Entry 7A8W (X-ray diffraction, 2.15 A resolution); this record covers chains AAA and BBB of the 3 polymer chains in the assembly.

# Chain AAA (and BBB)
Protein: NBS-LRR class disease resistance protein
Source organism: Oryza sativa subsp. japonica
Notes: chain BBB of this document is another copy of the same molecule, construct and numbering; everything in this record applies to it too
Reference sequence: D5L9G5 (D5L9G5_ORYSJ); numbering as in UniProt (aligned over 183-261)
Sequence (81 residues; each row starts with the number of its first residue):
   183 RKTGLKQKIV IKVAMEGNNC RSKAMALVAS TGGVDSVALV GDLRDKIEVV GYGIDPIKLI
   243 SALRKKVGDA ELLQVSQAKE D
Not modelled in the structure: 183-185, 199-200, 260-263 (chain BBB: 183-185, 198-200, 263)
Construct notes: expression tag (262-263)

# Interface between chain AAA and chain BBB
Residue-residue contacts (21):
  Ser-204(AAA) / Ser-212(BBB)
  Met-207(AAA) / Ala-211(BBB)
  Met-207(AAA) / Asp-217(BBB)
  Ala-208(AAA) / Ala-208(BBB)
  Ala-211(AAA) / Met-207(BBB)
  Ala-211(AAA) / Ala-211(BBB)  hydrophobic
  Ser-212(AAA) / Ser-204(BBB)
  Val-216(AAA) / Leu-221(BBB)
  Asp-217(AAA) / Met-207(BBB)
  Asp-217(AAA) / Ala-220(BBB)
  Asp-217(AAA) / Leu-221(BBB)  hydrogen bond (backbone-backbone)
  Asp-217(AAA) / Arg-226(BBB)  salt bridge
  Ser-218(AAA) / Val-219(BBB)
  Ser-218(AAA) / Ala-220(BBB)
  Val-219(AAA) / Ser-218(BBB)
  Val-219(AAA) / Val-219(BBB)  hydrogen bond (backbone-backbone)
  Ala-220(AAA) / Asp-217(BBB)
  Ala-220(AAA) / Ser-218(BBB)
  Leu-221(AAA) / Val-216(BBB)
  Leu-221(AAA) / Asp-217(BBB)  hydrogen bond (backbone-backbone)
  Arg-226(AAA) / Asp-217(BBB)  salt bridge
Interface residues without a listed pair, chain AAA (13 interface residues in all): Thr-213

# Overview
The interface between chain AAA and chain BBB involves 13 residues on one side and 12 on the other; the
contacts include 3 hydrogen bonds and 2 salt bridges. Polar pairs include Asp-217(AAA)/Arg-226(BBB),
Asp-217(AAA)/Leu-221(BBB) and Val-219(AAA)/Val-219(BBB).
Chain AAA and chain BBB are both NBS-LRR class disease resistance protein (Oryza sativa subsp. japonica); the
structure, Complex of rice blast (Magnaporthe oryzae) effector protein AVR-PikC with an engineered HMA domain
of Pikp-1 ..., was determined by X-ray diffraction together with 7A8X from the same study.
